PDB entry 8KES | electron microscopy, 3.50 A resolution | chains B and C of the 8 polymer chains in the assembly

Chain B:
Protein: E3 ubiquitin-protein ligase synoviolin
From: Homo sapiens
UniProtKB: Q86TM6 (SYVN1_HUMAN); numbering as in UniProt (aligned over 1-617)
Sequence (617 residues; numbered 1 to 617; the number before each row is that of its first residue):
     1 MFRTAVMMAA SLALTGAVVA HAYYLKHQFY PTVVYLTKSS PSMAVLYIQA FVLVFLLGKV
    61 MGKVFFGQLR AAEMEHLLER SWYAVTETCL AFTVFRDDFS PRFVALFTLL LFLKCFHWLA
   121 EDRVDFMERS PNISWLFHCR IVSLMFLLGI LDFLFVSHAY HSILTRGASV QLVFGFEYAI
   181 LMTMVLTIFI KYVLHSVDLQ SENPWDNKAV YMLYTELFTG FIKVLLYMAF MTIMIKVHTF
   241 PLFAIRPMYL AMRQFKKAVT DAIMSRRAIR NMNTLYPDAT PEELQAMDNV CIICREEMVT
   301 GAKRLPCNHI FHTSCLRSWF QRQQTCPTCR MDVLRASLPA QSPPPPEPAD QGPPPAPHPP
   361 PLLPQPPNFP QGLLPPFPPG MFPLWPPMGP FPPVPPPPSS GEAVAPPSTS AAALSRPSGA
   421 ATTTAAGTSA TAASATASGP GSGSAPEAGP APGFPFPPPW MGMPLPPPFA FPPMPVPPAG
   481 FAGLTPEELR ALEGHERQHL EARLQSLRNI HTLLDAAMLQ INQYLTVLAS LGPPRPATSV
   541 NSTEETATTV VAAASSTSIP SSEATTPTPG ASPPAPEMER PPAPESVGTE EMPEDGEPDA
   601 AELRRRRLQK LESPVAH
Not modelled in the structure: 267-617
UniProt features mapped onto this chain:
  - zinc finger: Cys-291 to Arg-330 (RING-type)
  - region: Lys-236 to Arg-270 (Interaction with p53/TP53)
  - binding site (Zn(2+)): Cys-291, Cys-294, Cys-307, His-309, His-312, Cys-315, Cys-326, Cys-329
  - modified residue: Ser-613 (Phosphoserine)
  - natural variant: Pro-398 (P398L: Found in a patient with a neurodevelopmental disorder; uncertain significance)
  - mutagenesis: Cys-294 (C294A: No effect on interaction with FAM8A1, HERPUD1, OS9, SEL1L and UBE2J1), Cys-315 (C315S: Decreased 'Lys-48'-linked ubiquitination), Cys-329 (C329S: Abolishes E3 ligase activity), Arg-503 (R503L: Loss of interaction with FAM8A1, HERPUD1, OS9 and UBE2J1, impaired degradation of immature core-glycosylated basigin/CD147)

Chain C:
Protein: Protein sel-1 homolog 1
From: Homo sapiens
UniProtKB: Q9UBV2 (SE1L1_HUMAN); numbering as in UniProt (aligned over 1-794)
Sequence (794 residues; row label = number of the first residue in the row):
     1 MRVRIGLTLL LCAVLLSLAS ASSDEEGSQD ESLDSKTTLT SDESVKDHTT AGRVVAGQIF
    61 LDSEESELES SIQEEEDSLK SQEGESVTED ISFLESPNPE NKDYEEPKKV RKPALTAIEG
   121 TAHGEPCHFP FLFLDKEYDE CTSDGREDGR LWCATTYDYK ADEKWGFCET EEEAAKRRQM
   181 QEAEMMYQTG MKILNGSNKK SQKREAYRYL QKAASMNHTK ALERVSYALL FGDYLPQNIQ
   241 AAREMFEKLT EEGSPKGQTA LGFLYASGLG VNSSQAKALV YYTFGALGGN LIAHMVLGYR
   301 YWAGIGVLQS CESALTHYRL VANHVASDIS LTGGSVVQRI RLPDEVENPG MNSGMLEEDL
   361 IQYYQFLAEK GDVQAQVGLG QLHLHGGRGV EQNHQRAFDY FNLAANAGNS HAMAFLGKMY
   421 SEGSDIVPQS NETALHYFKK AADMGNPVGQ SGLGMAYLYG RGVQVNYDLA LKYFQKAAEQ
   481 GWVDGQLQLG SMYYNGIGVK RDYKQALKYF NLASQGGHIL AFYNLAQMHA SGTGVMRSCH
   541 TAVELFKNVC ERGRWSERLM TAYNSYKDGD YNAAVIQYLL LAEQGYEVAQ SNAAFILDQR
   601 EASIVGENET YPRALLHWNR AASQGYTVAR IKLGDYHFYG FGTDVDYETA FIHYRLASEQ
   661 QHSAQAMFNL GYMHEKGLGI KQDIHLAKRF YDMAAEASPD AQVPVFLALC KLGVVYFLQY
   721 IRETNIRDMF TQLDMDQLLG PEWDLYLMTI IALLLGTVIA YRQRQHQDMP APRPPGPRPA
   781 PPQQEGPPEQ QPPQ
Not modelled in the structure: 1-182, 347-480, 724-794
Cystine bridges: Cys-311/Cys-539
Glycans and other covalent adducts: N-acetylglucosamine (NAG) linked to Asn-217, Asn-272, Asn-608
UniProt features mapped onto this chain:
  - modified residue: Ser-63 (Phosphoserine)
  - glycosylation (N-linked (GlcNAc...) asparagine): Asn-195, Asn-217, Asn-272, Asn-431, Asn-608
  - natural variant: Cys-141 (C141Y: In NEDHGFA), Met-528 (M528R: In NEDGSAF), Gly-585 (G585D: In NEDGSAF; uncertain significance)
  - mutagenesis: Cys-127 (C127Y: Results in proteasome-mediated self-destruction of ERAD complex components and impaired degradation of ERAD substrates)

Interface between chain B and chain C:
Residue-residue contacts (16; chain B residue first):
  Gln-28(B) with Tyr-639(C), hydrogen bond; Gln-665(C); Asn-669(C)
  Tyr-30(B) with Ala-664(C); Gln-665(C); Phe-668(C), hydrophobic; Ser-698(C); Ala-701(C)
  Pro-31(B) with Gln-665(C)
  Val-33(B) with Val-703(C), hydrophobic; Pro-704(C), hydrophobic; Leu-707(C), hydrophobic
  Val-34(B) with Asp-700(C); Pro-704(C), hydrophobic
  Thr-37(B) with Val-703(C)
  Lys-38(B) with Asp-700(C)
Also at the interface, not in a pair above, chain B (9 interface residues in all): Phe-29, Arg-102
Also at the interface, not in a pair above, chain C (14 interface residues in all): Asp-635, Tyr-654, Phe-706

Summary:
9 residues of chain B and 14 residues of chain C are in contact; the contacts include 1 hydrogen bond. The
hydrogen-bonded pair is Gln-28(B)/Tyr-639(C). N-acetylglucosamine is covalently linked to Asn-217(C),
Asn-272(C) and Asn-608(C).
Here chain B is E3 ubiquitin-protein ligase synoviolin and chain C is Protein sel-1 homolog 1, both from Homo
sapiens. Entry 8KES (Cryo-EM structure of HRD1-SEL1LX3-XTP3B complex in C1 symmetry) was determined by
electron microscopy, deposited together with 9LWU, 9UAV, 8KET and 8KEV.
